Entry 7DUH (X-ray diffraction, 3.75 A resolution); this record covers chains A and P of the 23 polymer chains in the assembly.

[Chain A]
Molecule: 30S Ribosomal RNA rRNA
From: Thermus thermophilus HB8
Sequence (1522 nucleotides; numbered 0 to 1544 plus 19 insertion-coded residues; 42 numbers in that range are skipped by the numbering (no residue carries them; nothing is unmodelled there); the number before each row is that of its first residue; a row labelled like 190A-190L holds insertion residues (190A, then the next letters in order); numbering starts at 0):
     0 UUUGUUGGAG AGUCUGAUCC UGGCUCAGGG UGAACGCUGG CGGCGUGCCU AAGACAUGCA
    60 AGUCGUGCGG G
    73 CCGCGGGGUU UU
    88 ACUCCG
    95 UGGUC
   101 AGCGGCGGAC GGGUGAGUAA CGCGUGGGU
  129A G
   130 ACCUACCCGG AAGAGGGGGA CAACCCGGGG AAACUCGGGC UAAUCCCCCA UGUGGACCCG
   190 C
190A-190L CCCUUGGGGUGU
   191 GUCCAAAGGG CUUU
   216 GCCCGCUUCC GGAUGGGCCC GCGUCCCAUC AGCUAGUUGG UGGGGUAAUG GCCCACCAAG
   276 GCGACGACGG GUAGCCGGUC UGAGAGGAUG GCCGGCCACA GGGGCACUGA GACACGGGCC
   336 CCACUCCUAC GGGAGGCAGC AGUUAGGAAU CUUCCGCAAU GGGCGCAAGC CUGACGGAGC
   396 GACGCCGCUU GGAGGAAGAA GCCCUUCGGG GUGUAAACUC CUGAA
   442 CCCGGGACGA AACCCCCGAC GA
   474 GGGGACUGAC GGUACCGGG
   494 GUAAUAGCGC CGGCCAACUC CGUGCCAGCA GCCGCGGUAA UACGGAGGGC GCGAGCGUUA
   554 CCCGGAUUCA CUGGGCGUAA AGGGCGUGUA GGCGGCCUGG GGCGUCCCAU GUGAAAGACC
   614 ACGGCUCAAC CGUGGGGGAG CGUGGGAUAC GCUCAGGCUA GACGGUGGGA GAGGGUGGUG
   674 GAAUUCCCGG AGUAGCGGUG AAAUGCGCAG AUACCGGGAG GAACGCCGAU GGCGAAGGCA
   734 GCCACCUGGU CCACCCGUGA CGCUGAGGCG CGAAAGCGUG GGGAGCAAAC CGGAUUAGAU
   794 ACCCGGGUAG UCCACGCCCU AAACGAUGCG CGCUAGGUCU CUGGGUCU
   848 CCUGGGGGCC GAAGCUAACG CGUUAAGCGC GCCGCCUGGG GAGUACGGCC GCAAGGCUGA
   908 AACUCAAAGG AAUUGACGGG GGCCCGCACA AGCGGUGGAG CAUGUGGUUU AAUUCGAAGX
   968 AACGCGAAGA ACCUUACCAG GCCUUGACAU GCUAGG
 1003A G
  1004 AACCCGGGUG AAAGCCUGGG GUGCCCC
1030A-1030D GCGA
  1031 GGGGAGCCCU AGCACAGGUG CUGCAUGGCC GUCGUCAGCU CGUGCCGUGA GGUGUUGGGU
  1091 UAAGUCCCGC AACGAGCGCA ACCCCCGCCG UUAGUUGCCA GCGGUUCGGC CGGGCACUCU
  1151 AACGGGACUG CCCGCGAAA
  1171 GCGGGAGGAA GGAGGGGACG ACGUCUGGUC AGCAUGGCCC UUACGGCCUG GGCGACACAC
  1231 GUGCUACAAU GCCCACUACA AAGCGAUGCC ACCCGGCAAC GGGGAGCUAA UCGCAAAAAG
  1291 GUGGGCCCAG UUCGGAUUGG GGUCUGCAAC CCGACCCCAU GAAGCCGGAA UCGCUAGUAA
  1351 UCGCGGAUCA G
 1361A C
  1362 CAUGCCGCGG UGAAUACGUU CCCGGGCCUU GUACACACXG CCXGUXACGC CAUGGGAGCG
  1422 GGCUCUACCC GAAGUCGCCG GG
  1446 AGCCUACGGG
  1459 CAGGCGCCGA GGGUAGGGCC CGUGACUGGG GCGAAGUCGU AACAAGGUAG CUGUACCGGA
  1519 AGGUGCGGCU GGAUCCACUC CUUUCU
Not modelled in the structure: 0-4, 1534-1538
Modified / non-standard residues: PSU (pseudouridine-5'-monophosphate) at position 516, 7MG (7N-methyl-8-hydroguanosine-5'-monophosphate) at position 527, M2G (N2-dimethylguanosine-5'-monophosphate) at position 966, 5MC (5-methylcytidine-5'-monophosphate) at position 967, 2MG (2N-methylguanosine-5'-monophosphate) at position 1207, 5MC (5-methylcytidine-5'-monophosphate) at position 1400, 4OC (4n,o2'-methylcytidine-5'-monophosphate) at position 1402, 5MC (5-methylcytidine-5'-monophosphate) at position 1404, 5MC (5-methylcytidine-5'-monophosphate) at position 1407, UR3 (3-methyluridine-5'-monophoshate) at position 1498, MA6 (6N-dimethyladenosine-5'-monophoshate) at position 1518, MA6 (6N-dimethyladenosine-5'-monophoshate) at position 1519, PSU (pseudouridine-5'-monophosphate) at position 1540, PSU (pseudouridine-5'-monophosphate) at position 1541
Ion coordination: Mg2+ site 1 near G21 (its only coordinating residue here); Mg2+ site 2 near G38 (its only coordinating residue here); Mg2+ site 3: G46, G394; Mg2+ site 4 near C48 (its only coordinating residue here); Mg2+ site 5: A59, U387; Mg2+ site 6: G61, G105; Mg2+ site 7 near U98 (its only coordinating residue here); Mg2+ site 8 near G107 (its only coordinating residue here); Mg2+ site 9: A109, G331; Mg2+ site 10 near G111 (its only coordinating residue here); Mg2+ site 11 near G117 (its only coordinating residue here); Mg2+ site 12: C121, G124, U125; 97 more Mg2+ sites not listed
Small-molecule neighbours: HJO (N-[(1R,2R,3R,4S,5S)-4-[(2R,3R,6S)-6-(aminomethyl)-3-azanyl-oxan-2-yl]oxy-5-azanyl-2-[(2R,3R,4R)-5-methyl-4-(methylamino)-3,5-bis(oxidanyl)oxan-2-yl]oxy-3-oxidanyl-cyclohexyl]ethanamide): 5MC_1404, G1405, U1406, 5MC_1407, A1408, C1409, G1491, A1493, G1494, U1495, C1496, G1497

[Chain P]
Molecule: 30S ribosomal protein S16
From: Thermus thermophilus HB8
UniProtKB: Q5SJH3 (RS16_THET8); numbering as in UniProt (aligned over 1-88)
Amino-acid sequence (88 residues; row label = number of the first residue in the row):
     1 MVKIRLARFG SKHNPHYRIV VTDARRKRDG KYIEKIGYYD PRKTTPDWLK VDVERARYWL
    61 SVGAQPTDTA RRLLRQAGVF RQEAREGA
Not modelled in the structure: 84-88

[Interface between chain A and chain P]
Contacting residue pairs (90):
  C43(A) with Lys-12(P), phosphate contact; His-13(P), phosphate contact
  G44(A) with Ser-11(P), phosphate contact; Lys-12(P), salt bridge to the phosphate
  C110(A) with Arg-25(P), hydrogen bond to the sugar
  G111(A) with Arg-25(P), sugar contact; Lys-27(P), salt bridge to the phosphate
  G112(A) with Lys-27(P), phosphate contact
  A134(A) with Met-1(P), base contact; Arg-25(P), base contact
  C135(A) with Met-1(P), hydrogen bond to the base
  C136(A) with Met-1(P), sugar contact; Gly-63(P), hydrogen bond to the sugar; Gln-65(P), sugar contact
  C137(A) with Ser-61(P), hydrogen bond to the sugar; Val-62(P), sugar contact; Gly-63(P), sugar contact
  G227(A) with Val-62(P), hydrogen bond to the base
  A228(A) with Val-62(P), sugar contact
  U229(A) with Asp-23(P), hydrogen bond to the sugar; Ile-33(P), sugar contact
  G230(A) with Asp-23(P), sugar contact; Arg-25(P), sugar contact
  G231(A) with Arg-26(P), salt bridge to the phosphate
  G309(A) with Asp-29(P), sugar contact; Gly-30(P), phosphate contact; Lys-31(P), phosphate contact
  G310(A) with Arg-26(P), salt bridge to the phosphate; Lys-27(P), salt bridge to the phosphate; Gly-30(P), phosphate contact; Lys-31(P), sugar contact
  C311(A) with Arg-26(P), salt bridge to the phosphate
  A374(A) with Tyr-17(P), sugar contact
  U375(A) with Leu-6(P), hydrogen bond to the sugar; Tyr-17(P), hydrogen bond to the sugar; Arg-28(P), sugar contact; Thr-69(P), hydrogen bond to the phosphate
  G376(A) with Arg-5(P), hydrogen bond to the phosphate; Leu-6(P), hydrogen bond to the phosphate; Arg-28(P), sugar contact; Thr-67(P), hydrogen bond to the phosphate
  G377(A) with Lys-3(P), salt bridge to the phosphate; Arg-5(P), salt bridge to the phosphate; Ala-24(P), sugar contact
  C390(A) with Arg-28(P), hydrogen bond to the phosphate
  G391(A) with Arg-8(P), phosphate contact; Arg-28(P), salt bridge to the phosphate
  G392(A) with Arg-8(P), salt bridge to the phosphate; Lys-12(P), phosphate contact; His-13(P), hydrogen bond to the phosphate
  A393(A) with Lys-12(P), salt bridge to the phosphate; His-13(P), salt bridge to the phosphate
  C449(A) with Arg-42(P), hydrogen bond to the base; Lys-43(P), phosphate contact
  G450(A) with Pro-15(P), sugar contact; Pro-41(P), sugar contact; Lys-43(P), salt bridge to the phosphate
  A451(A) with Arg-72(P), phosphate contact
  A452(A) with Lys-43(P), salt bridge to the phosphate; Arg-72(P), salt bridge to the phosphate
  A453(A) with Asp-68(P), hydrogen bond to the sugar; Arg-72(P), sugar contact
  C454(A) with Asp-68(P), hydrogen bond to the sugar
  G462(A) with Gln-82(P), hydrogen bond to the base
  A463(A) with Arg-75(P), salt bridge to the phosphate; Phe-80(P), hydrogen bond to the sugar; Arg-81(P), sugar contact; Gln-82(P), hydrogen bond to the sugar; Glu-83(P), hydrogen bond to the sugar
  G474(A) with Arg-75(P), salt bridge to the phosphate; Arg-81(P), hydrogen bond to the phosphate; Glu-83(P), sugar contact
  C483(A) with His-13(P), base contact
  A608(A) with Arg-18(P), hydrogen bond to the phosphate; Tyr-32(P), sugar contact
  A609(A) with Arg-18(P), salt bridge to the phosphate
  G616(A) with Thr-45(P), sugar contact
  G617(A) with Asn-14(P), base contact; Thr-44(P), hydrogen bond to the sugar; Thr-45(P), sugar contact
  C623(A) with Ser-11(P), sugar contact
  C624(A) with Phe-9(P), phosphate contact; Gly-10(P), sugar contact; Asn-14(P), sugar contact
  G625(A) with Phe-9(P), phosphate contact; His-16(P), sugar contact
  U626(A) with Arg-18(P), salt bridge to the phosphate; Lys-35(P), salt bridge to the phosphate; Tyr-38(P), sugar contact
  G627(A) with Lys-35(P), salt bridge to the phosphate
Other interface residues (no listed pair), chain A (47 interface residues in all): G378, G475, A607
Other interface residues (no listed pair), chain P (53 interface residues in all): Val-2, Tyr-39, Lys-50, Tyr-58, Trp-59, Leu-60, Gly-78

[In short]
The interface between chain A and chain P involves 47 residues on one side and 53 on the other, with 24
hydrogen bonds and 21 salt bridges. Polar pairs include C135(A)/Met-1(P), G227(A)/Val-62(P) and
C449(A)/Arg-42(P). Bound to chain A: compound HJO.
Chain A is 30S Ribosomal RNA rRNA and chain P is 30S ribosomal protein S16, both from Thermus thermophilus
HB8; the structure, Crystal structure of the Thermus thermophilus (HB8) 30S ribosomal subunit with mRNA and
cognate transfer RNA ..., was determined by X-ray diffraction.
